Entry 3KK2 (X-ray diffraction, 2.90 A resolution); this record covers chains A and P of the 4 polymer chains in the assembly.

# Chain A
Name: Reverse transcriptase p66 subunit
From: Human immunodeficiency virus type 1
Notes: EC 2.7.7.49
Reference sequence: P04585 (POL_HV1H2); residues 1-560 here correspond to UniProt positions 588-1147 (UniProt number = residue number + 587)
Chain sequence (560 residues; each row starts with the number of its first residue):
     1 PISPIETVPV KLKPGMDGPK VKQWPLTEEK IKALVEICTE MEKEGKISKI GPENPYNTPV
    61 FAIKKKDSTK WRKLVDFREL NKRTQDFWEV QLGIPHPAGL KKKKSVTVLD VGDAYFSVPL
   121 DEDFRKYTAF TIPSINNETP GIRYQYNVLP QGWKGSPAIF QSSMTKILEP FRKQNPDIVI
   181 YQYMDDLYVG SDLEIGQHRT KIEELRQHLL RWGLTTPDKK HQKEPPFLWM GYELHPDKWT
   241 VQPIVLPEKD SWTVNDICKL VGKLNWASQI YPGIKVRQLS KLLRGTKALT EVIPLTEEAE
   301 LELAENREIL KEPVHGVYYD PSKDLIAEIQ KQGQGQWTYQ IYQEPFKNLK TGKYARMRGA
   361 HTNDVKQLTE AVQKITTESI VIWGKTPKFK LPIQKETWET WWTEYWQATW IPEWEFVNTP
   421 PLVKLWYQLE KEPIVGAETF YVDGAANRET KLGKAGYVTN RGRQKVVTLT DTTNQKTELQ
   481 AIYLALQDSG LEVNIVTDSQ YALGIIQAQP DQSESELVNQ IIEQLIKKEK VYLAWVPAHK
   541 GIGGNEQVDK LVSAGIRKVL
Unresolved in the structure: 556-560
Sequence notes: engineered mutation Cys258 (Gln845 in P04585), Ser280 (Cys867 in P04585)
Bound ions: Mg2+ site 1: Asp110, Val111, Asp185 (together with 2'-deoxyadenosine 5'-triphosphate); Mg2+ site 2: Asp443, Glu478, Asp498
Small-molecule neighbours: 2'-deoxyadenosine 5'-triphosphate (DTP): Lys65, Lys70, Arg72, Leu74, Asp110, Val111, Gly112, Asp113, Ala114, Tyr115, Gln151, Met184, Asp185, Lys219
Curated features (UniProtKB/Swiss-Prot):
  - region: Phe227 to His235 (RT 'primer grip')
  - motif: Trp398 to Trp414 (Tryptophan repeat motif)
  - binding site (Mg(2+)): Asp110, Asp185, Asp186, Asp443, Glu478, Asp498, Asp549
  - site: Trp401 (Essential for RT p66/p51 heterodimerization), Trp414 (Essential for RT p66/p51 heterodimerization), Phe440, Tyr441 (Cleavage), Leu560 (Cleavage)

# Chain P
Molecule: 21-nt DNA strand
Sequence (21 nucleotides; each row starts with the number of its first residue):
   802 ACAGTCCCTG TTCGGGCGCC C
Unresolved in the structure: 802-804
Modified / non-standard residues: DOC (2',3'-dideoxycytidine-5'-monophosphate) at position 822

# Interface between chain A and chain P
Pairs across the interface (36):
  Lys66(A) with DOC_822(P), salt bridge to the phosphate
  Tyr183(A) with DC821(P), hydrogen bond to the base; DOC_822(P), sugar contact
  Met184(A) with DOC_822(P), base contact
  Asp185(A) with DOC_822(P), sugar contact
  Asp186(A) with DOC_822(P), sugar contact
  Met230(A) with DC821(P), sugar contact; DOC_822(P), phosphate contact
  Gly231(A) with DC821(P), phosphate contact
  Asn255(A) with DC818(P), sugar contact
  Cys258(A) with DC818(P), sugar contact
  Lys259(A) with DC818(P), phosphate contact; DG819(P), phosphate contact
  Gly262(A) with DG819(P), sugar contact
  Lys263(A) with DG819(P), sugar contact; DC820(P), salt bridge to the phosphate
  Trp266(A) with DC820(P), sugar contact
  Leu289(A) with DG817(P), phosphate contact; DC818(P), phosphate contact
  Arg358(A) with DT812(P), salt bridge to the phosphate
  Gly359(A) with DG811(P), phosphate contact
  Ala360(A) with DT810(P), phosphate contact; DG811(P), hydrogen bond to the phosphate
  His361(A) with DT810(P), salt bridge to the phosphate
  Arg448(A) with DT806(P), hydrogen bond to the base; DC807(P), hydrogen bond to the sugar
  Lys451(A) with DC807(P), hydrogen bond to the phosphate; DC808(P), salt bridge to the phosphate
  Thr473(A) with DC808(P), hydrogen bond to the phosphate; DC809(P), hydrogen bond to the phosphate
  Gln475(A) with DC808(P), hydrogen bond to the phosphate; DC809(P), sugar contact
  Lys476(A) with DC809(P), phosphate contact
  Tyr501(A) with DC809(P), hydrogen bond to the phosphate; DT810(P), phosphate contact
  Ile505(A) with DT810(P), phosphate contact
Other interface residues (no listed pair), chain A (27 interface residues in all): Gln242, Arg356
Other interface residues (no listed pair), chain P (14 interface residues in all): DT813

# In short
27 residues of chain A face 14 of chain P across their interface, with 9 hydrogen bonds and 5 salt bridges.
Polar contacts include Tyr183(A)-DC821(P), Arg448(A)-DT806(P) and Arg448(A)-DC807(P). Chain A binds
2'-deoxyadenosine 5'-triphosphate. UniProt lists 7 Mg2+-binding residues on chain A.
Chain A is Reverse transcriptase p66 subunit (Human immunodeficiency virus type 1) and chain P is a 21-nt DNA
strand; the structure, HIV-1 reverse transcriptase-DNA complex with dATP bound in the nucleotide binding site,
was determined by X-ray diffraction together with 3KJV, 3KK1 and 3KK3 from the same study.
